PDB entry 7SAU | electron microscopy, 3.00 A resolution | chains A and C of the 7 polymer chains in the assembly

== Chain A ==
Molecule: GldM
Organism: Schleiferia thermophila str. Yellowstone
Notes: fragment: C-terminal TEV cleavage site and TwinStrep Tag
UniProt: A0A085L0Z7 (A0A085L0Z7_9FLAO); residue numbers follow UniProt; this construct covers 1-229
Amino-acid sequence (268 residues; numbered 1 to 268; the number before each row is that of its first residue):
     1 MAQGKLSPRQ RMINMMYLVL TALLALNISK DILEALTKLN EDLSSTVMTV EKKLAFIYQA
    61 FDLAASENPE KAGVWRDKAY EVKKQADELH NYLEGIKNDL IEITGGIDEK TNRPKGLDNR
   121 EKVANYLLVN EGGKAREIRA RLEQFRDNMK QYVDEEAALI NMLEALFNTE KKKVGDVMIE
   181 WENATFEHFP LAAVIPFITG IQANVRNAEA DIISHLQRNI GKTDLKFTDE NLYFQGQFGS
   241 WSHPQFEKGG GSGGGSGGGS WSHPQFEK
Unresolved in the structure: 1, 221-268
Construct notes: expression tag (230-268)

== Chain C ==
Molecule: Gliding motility protein GldL
Organism: Schleiferia thermophila str. Yellowstone
UniProt: A0A369A7G0 (A0A369A7G0_9FLAO); residues 1-223 here = UniProt positions 1-223
Amino-acid sequence (223 residues; numbered 1 to 223; the number before each row is that of its first residue):
     1 MPLIDVNGKK FKNFLAKLYG FGASIVILGA MFKILHWTGA DLMLIIGLST EAVIFFFSAF
    61 EKPAPEYDWT LVYPELAGVE DLDSKNNALV PQGGTSLTQE LDNMLKEASI DEELIKSLGD
   121 GLRKFGDAAL KLNETIDAAE GTQKYTEQIT LAAKHMESLN ALYAVQLEGT ASQMELQNAL
   181 IEKLGSSIEN TEKLSTELSE LVTNMSALNK VYGGMLSAMG VSK
Unresolved in the structure: 1-5, 77-223

== Interface between chain A and chain C ==
Residue-residue contacts (21; chain A residue first):
  Ala2(A) with Glu61(C); Lys62(C), hydrogen bond (backbone-backbone)
  Lys5(A) with Glu66(C), salt bridge
  Tyr17(A) with Val26(C); Glu51(C), hydrogen bond
  Leu18(A) with Phe55(C), hydrophobic
  Thr21(A) with Leu48(C)
  Leu24(A) with Lys33(C); Leu44(C), hydrophobic
  Asn119(A) with Asp41(C), hydrogen bond
  Glu121(A) with Lys33(C); His36(C), salt bridge; Ala40(C); Asp41(C)
  Lys122(A) with Asp41(C), salt bridge
  Ala124(A) with His36(C)
  Asn125(A) with His36(C), hydrogen bond (side chain-backbone); Trp37(C); Thr38(C)
  Val129(A) with Leu35(C)
  Glu187(A) with His36(C), salt bridge
Also at the interface, not in a pair above, chain A (15 interface residues in all): Gln3, His188
Also at the interface, not in a pair above, chain C (17 interface residues in all): Phe32, Ala64

== Summary ==
Chain A and chain C form an interface of 15 and 17 residues respectively, with 4 hydrogen bonds and 4 salt
bridges. Polar pairs include Lys5(A)-Glu66(C), Glu121(A)-His36(C) and Lys122(A)-Asp41(C).
Here chain A is GldM and chain C is Gliding motility protein GldL, both from Schleiferia thermophila str.
Yellowstone. Entry 7SAU (Structure of GldLM, the proton-powered motor that drives Type IX protein secretion
and gliding motility in ...) was determined by electron microscopy, deposited together with 7SAT, 7SAX, 7SAZ
and 7SB2.
